Entry 7USK (X-ray diffraction, 1.22 A resolution); this record covers chain A.

== Chain A ==
Protein: Bromodomain-containing protein 4
Organism: Homo sapiens
Notes: fragment: bd2
Reference sequence: O60885 (BRD4_HUMAN); numbering as in UniProt (aligned over 352-457)
Sequence (109 residues; each row starts with the number of its first residue):
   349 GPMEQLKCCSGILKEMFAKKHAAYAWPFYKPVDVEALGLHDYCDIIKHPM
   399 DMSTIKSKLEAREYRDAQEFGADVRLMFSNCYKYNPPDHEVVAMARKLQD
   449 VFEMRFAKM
Unresolved in the structure: 457
Construct notes: expression tag (349-351)
UniProt features mapped onto this chain:
  - site: Asn433 (Acetylated histone binding)
  - natural variant: Tyr390 (Y390C: Found in a patient with a neurodevelopmental syndrome; uncertain significance), Tyr430 (Y430C: In CDLS6)
  - mutagenesis: Asn433 (N433A: Abolishes binding to acetylated histones)

== In short ==
Curated annotation (UniProt) lists one mutagenesis site.
Chain A is Bromodomain-containing protein 4 (Homo sapiens); the structure, BRD4-BD2 Ligand free, was
determined by X-ray diffraction together with 7USG, 7USH, 7USI and 7USJ from the same study.
